2WOM - chains A and B; structure by X-ray diffraction, 3.20 A resolution.

# Chain A
Name: HIV-1 reverse transcriptase
Source organism: Human immunodeficiency virus 1
Notes: EC 2.7.7.49; fragment: p66, residues 588-1147
UniProt: P04585 (POL_HV1H2); residues 1-560 here correspond to UniProt positions 588-1147 (UniProt number = residue number + 587)
Chain sequence (560 residues; row label = number of the first residue in the row):
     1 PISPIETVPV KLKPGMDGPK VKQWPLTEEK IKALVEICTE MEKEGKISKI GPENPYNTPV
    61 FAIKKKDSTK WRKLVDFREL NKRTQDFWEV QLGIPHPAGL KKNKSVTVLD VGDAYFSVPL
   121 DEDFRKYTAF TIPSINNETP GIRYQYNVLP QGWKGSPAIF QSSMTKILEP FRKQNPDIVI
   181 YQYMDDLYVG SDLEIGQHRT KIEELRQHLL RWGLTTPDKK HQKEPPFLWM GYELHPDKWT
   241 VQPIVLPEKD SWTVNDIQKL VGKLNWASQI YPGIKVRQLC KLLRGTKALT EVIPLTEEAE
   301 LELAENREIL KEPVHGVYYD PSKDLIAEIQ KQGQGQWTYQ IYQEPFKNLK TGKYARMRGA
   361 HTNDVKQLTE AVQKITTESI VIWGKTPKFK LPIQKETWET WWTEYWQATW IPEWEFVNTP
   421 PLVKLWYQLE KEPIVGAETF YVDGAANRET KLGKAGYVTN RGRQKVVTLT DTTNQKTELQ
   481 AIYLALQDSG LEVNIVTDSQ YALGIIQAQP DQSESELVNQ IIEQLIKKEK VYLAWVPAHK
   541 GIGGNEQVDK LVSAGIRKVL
Not modelled in the structure: 559-560
Construct notes: engineered mutation Asn-103 (Lys690 in P04585)
UniProt features mapped onto this chain:
  - region: Phe-227 to His-235 (RT 'primer grip')
  - motif: Trp-398 to Trp-414 (Tryptophan repeat motif)
  - binding site (Mg(2+)): Asp-110, Asp-185, Asp-186, Asp-443, Glu-478, Asp-498, Asp-549
  - site: Trp-401 (Essential for RT p66/p51 heterodimerization), Trp-414 (Essential for RT p66/p51 heterodimerization), Phe-440, Tyr-441 (Cleavage), Leu-560 (Cleavage)
Ligand contacts: ZZE (5-{[3,5-diethyl-1-(2-hydroxyethyl)-1H-pyrazol-4-yl]oxy}benzene-1,3-dicarbonitrile): Pro-95, Leu-100, Lys-101, Lys-102, Asn-103, Val-106, Val-108, Val-179, Tyr-181, Tyr-188, Val-189, Gly-190, Phe-227, Trp-229, Leu-234, His-235, Pro-236, Tyr-318
Reported in the primary citation:
  - binding site for ZZE: Val-108
  - mutagenesis - K103N (Kd 215 nm): unchanged binding to ZZE
  - mutagenesis - L100I, K103N (60-fold), V106A/F227L (13.1-fold), Y181C, Y181I, Y181I/Y188L (37.4-fold), F227C (20.2-fold), E233V, L234I: decreased binding to efavirenz
  - mutagenesis - F227C (44.3-fold): decreased binding to lersivirine
  - mutagenesis - V106A/F227L, Y181I/Y188L: decreased catalytic activity on lersivirine
  - mutagenesis - V106A/F227L, Y181I/Y188L, F227C (44.3-fold): decreased binding to ZZE

# Chain B
Name: HIV-1 reverse transcriptase
Source organism: Human immunodeficiency virus 1
Notes: EC 2.7.7.49; fragment: p51, residues 588-1027
UniProt: P04585 (POL_HV1H2); residues 1-440 here correspond to UniProt positions 588-1027 (UniProt number = residue number + 587)
Chain sequence (440 residues; row label = number of the first residue in the row):
     1 PISPIETVPV KLKPGMDGPK VKQWPLTEEK IKALVEICTE MEKEGKISKI GPENPYNTPV
    61 FAIKKKDSTK WRKLVDFREL NKRTQDFWEV QLGIPHPAGL KKNKSVTVLD VGDAYFSVPL
   121 DEDFRKYTAF TIPSINNETP GIRYQYNVLP QGWKGSPAIF QSSMTKILEP FRKQNPDIVI
   181 YQYMDDLYVG SDLEIGQHRT KIEELRQHLL RWGLTTPDKK HQKEPPFLWM GYELHPDKWT
   241 VQPIVLPEKD SWTVNDIQKL VGKLNWASQI YPGIKVRQLC KLLRGTKALT EVIPLTEEAE
   301 LELAENREIL KEPVHGVYYD PSKDLIAEIQ KQGQGQWTYQ IYQEPFKNLK TGKYARMRGA
   361 HTNDVKQLTE AVQKITTESI VIWGKTPKFK LPIQKETWET WWTEYWQATW IPEWEFVNTP
   421 PLVKLWYQLE KEPIVGAETF
Not modelled in the structure: 1-2, 88-90, 218-229, 431-440
Construct notes: engineered mutation Asn-103 (Lys690 in P04585)
UniProt features mapped onto this chain:
  - region: Phe-227 to His-235 (RT 'primer grip')
  - motif: Trp-398 to Trp-414 (Tryptophan repeat motif)
  - binding site (Mg(2+)): Asp-110, Asp-185, Asp-186
  - site: Trp-401 (Essential for RT p66/p51 heterodimerization), Trp-414 (Essential for RT p66/p51 heterodimerization), Phe-440 (Cleavage)

# Chain A / chain B interface
Pairs across the interface - 114 pairs, chain A then chain B:
  Val-8(A) with Glu-53(B)
  Pro-9(A) with Glu-53(B)
  Gln-85(A) with Glu-53(B), hydrogen bond (side chain-backbone)
  Asp-86(A) with Lys-20(B), salt bridge; Pro-55(B)
  Phe-87(A) with Pro-52(B); Glu-53(B); Pro-55(B)
  Trp-88(A) with Pro-52(B), hydrogen bond (backbone-backbone); Asn-54(B); Pro-55(B); Asn-57(B); Thr-131(B); Arg-143(B)
  Gln-91(A) with Asn-137(B); Thr-139(B); Pro-140(B)
  Gly-93(A) with Asn-137(B)
  Ile-94(A) with Asn-137(B)
  Pro-95(A) with Asn-136(B); Asn-137(B)
  His-96(A) with Asn-136(B), hydrogen bond (backbone-side chain)
  Gly-99(A) with Asn-136(B)
  Leu-100(A) with Asn-136(B)
  Ala-158(A) with Pro-52(B)
  Gln-161(A) with Pro-140(B)
  Ser-162(A) with Pro-52(B)
  Thr-165(A) with Pro-140(B)
  Arg-172(A) with Thr-139(B), hydrogen bond
  Ile-180(A) with Glu-138(B)
  Tyr-181(A) with Asn-136(B); Glu-138(B)
  Gln-182(A) with Glu-138(B), hydrogen bond (backbone-backbone); Pro-140(B)
  Glu-370(A) with Gln-394(B)
  Gln-373(A) with Gln-394(B), hydrogen bond; Glu-396(B); Thr-397(B)
  Thr-376(A) with Thr-400(B); Trp-401(B)
  Thr-377(A) with Thr-400(B)
  Ile-380(A) with Pro-25(B), hydrophobic; Leu-26(B)
  Val-381(A) with Pro-25(B), hydrophobic; Asn-136(B), hydrogen bond (backbone-backbone)
  Ile-382(A) with Ile-135(B); Asn-136(B)
  Trp-383(A) with Ile-135(B)
  Gly-384(A) with Thr-27(B); Glu-28(B), hydrogen bond (backbone-backbone); Ile-135(B)
  Trp-402(A) with Lys-331(B), hydrogen bond (backbone-side chain); Asp-364(B)
  Tyr-405(A) with Lys-331(B), hydrogen bond (backbone-side chain)
  Trp-406(A) with Lys-331(B); Thr-419(B)
  Gln-407(A) with Lys-331(B), hydrogen bond (backbone-side chain); Pro-392(B); Ile-393(B); Val-417(B); Asn-418(B); Thr-419(B)
  Ala-408(A) with Trp-337(B), hydrophobic; Asp-364(B); Pro-392(B), hydrogen bond (backbone-backbone); Ile-393(B)
  Thr-409(A) with Asp-364(B), hydrogen bond (backbone-side chain)
  Trp-410(A) with Thr-362(B); Asn-363(B); Val-365(B), hydrophobic; Trp-401(B); Tyr-405(B)
  Pro-412(A) with Trp-401(B), hydrophobic
  Pro-433(A) with Asn-255(B); Leu-289(B), hydrophobic; Thr-290(B)
  Ile-434(A) with Thr-290(B)
  Val-435(A) with Thr-290(B)
  Thr-439(A) with Ala-288(B); Leu-289(B), hydrogen bond (side chain-backbone)
  Tyr-441(A) with Val-254(B); Gln-258(B), hydrogen bond; Thr-286(B); Lys-287(B), hydrogen bond (side chain-backbone)
  Val-458(A) with Thr-286(B)
  Thr-459(A) with Thr-286(B)
  Asn-460(A) with Thr-286(B); Lys-287(B); Ala-288(B)
  Asn-494(A) with Leu-289(B)
  Gln-500(A) with Pro-420(B); Pro-421(B); Leu-422(B), hydrogen bond (side chain-backbone)
  Gly-504(A) with Pro-421(B)
  Gln-507(A) with Pro-421(B)
  Tyr-532(A) with Asn-255(B), hydrogen bond; Leu-289(B), hydrophobic
  Trp-535(A) with Leu-422(B), hydrophobic; Trp-426(B), hydrophobic
  Val-536(A) with Gln-258(B)
  Pro-537(A) with Gly-262(B); Asn-265(B)
  Lys-540(A) with Asn-265(B)
  Gly-541(A) with Cys-280(B); Leu-283(B); Arg-284(B)
  Ile-542(A) with Val-261(B), hydrophobic; Leu-283(B)
  Gly-543(A) with Leu-283(B), hydrogen bond (backbone-backbone); Arg-284(B); Gly-285(B)
  Gly-544(A) with Gly-285(B)
  Gln-547(A) with Gly-285(B); Thr-286(B), hydrogen bond
Also at the interface, not in a pair above, chain A (70 interface residues in all): Val-90, Leu-92, Lys-101, Ile-159, Glu-169, Val-179, Thr-403, Glu-404, Leu-503, Ala-534
Also at the interface, not in a pair above, chain B (60 interface residues in all): Gln-23, Lys-49, Tyr-56, Gly-333, Leu-368, Lys-424

# In short
Chain A and chain B form an interface of 70 and 60 residues respectively; the contacts include 20 hydrogen
bonds and 1 salt bridge. Polar contacts include Asp-86(A)/Lys-20(B), Gln-85(A)/Glu-53(B) and
His-96(A)/Asn-136(B). The paper reports a binding site for ZZE at Val-108(A); L100I, K103N and V106A/F227L of
chain A, among others, reduce binding to efavirenz; 9 substitutions were tested in all.
Here chain A is HIV-1 reverse transcriptase and chain B is HIV-1 reverse transcriptase, both from Human
immunodeficiency virus 1. Entry 2WOM (Crystal Structure of UK-453061 bound to HIV-1 Reverse Transcriptase
(K103N)) was determined by X-ray diffraction (same publication as 2WON).
